PDB entry 5OOI | X-ray diffraction, 2.00 A resolution | chain A

Chain A:
Name: Casein kinase II subunit alpha'
From: Homo sapiens
Notes: EC 2.7.11.1
UniProtKB: P19784 (CSK22_HUMAN); numbering as in UniProt (aligned over 1-350)
Chain sequence (364 residues; each row starts with the number of its first residue; numbers below 1 keep their minus sign (Met-13 is residue -13)):
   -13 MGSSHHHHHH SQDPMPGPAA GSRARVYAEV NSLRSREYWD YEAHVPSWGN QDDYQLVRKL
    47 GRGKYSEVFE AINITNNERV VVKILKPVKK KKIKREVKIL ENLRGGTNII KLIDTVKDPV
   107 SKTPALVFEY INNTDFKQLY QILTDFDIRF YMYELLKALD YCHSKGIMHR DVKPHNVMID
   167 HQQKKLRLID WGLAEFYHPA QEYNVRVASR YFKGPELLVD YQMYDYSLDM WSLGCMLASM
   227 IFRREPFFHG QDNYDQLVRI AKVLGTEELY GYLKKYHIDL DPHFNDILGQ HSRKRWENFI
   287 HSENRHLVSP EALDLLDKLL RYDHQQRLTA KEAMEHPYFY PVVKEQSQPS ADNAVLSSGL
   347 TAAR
Disordered / not traced: -13 to 4, 334-350
Sequence notes: initiating methionine (-13); expression tag (-12 to 0); engineered mutation Ser336 (Cys in P19784)
Bound ions: Na+: Asn162, Asp176
Residues lining bound ligands: 9YE (4-(3-methylbut-2-enoxy)-5-propan-2-yl-7,8-dihydro-6H-indeno[1,2-b]indole-9,10-dione): Arg44, Leu46, Gly47, Arg48, Gly49, Ser52, Val54, Val67, Lys69, Ile96, Phe114, Glu115, Tyr116, Ile117, Asn118, Asn119, His161, Met164, Ile175, Asp176
From the paper describing this entry:
  - conformationally variable residues: Lys72, Pro73

Overview:
Chain A binds compound 9YE. The Na+ site is built by Asn162 and Asp176. From the paper: conformational
variability at Lys72 and Pro73.
Chain A is Casein kinase II subunit alpha' (Homo sapiens); the structure, Structure of protein kinase CK2
catalytic subunit (isoform CK2ALPHA') in complex with the indenoindole-type inhibitor 4P, was determined by
X-ray diffraction together with 5OMY and 5ONI from the same study.
